Entry 9JH5 (electron microscopy, 2.76 A resolution); this record covers chains A and B of the 6 polymer chains in the assembly.

# Chain A
Protein: Guanine nucleotide-binding protein G(i) subunit alpha-1
Source organism: Homo sapiens
Sequence (361 residues; numbered 1 to 394; 33 numbers in that range are skipped by the numbering (no residue carries them; nothing is unmodelled there); the number before each row is that of its first residue):
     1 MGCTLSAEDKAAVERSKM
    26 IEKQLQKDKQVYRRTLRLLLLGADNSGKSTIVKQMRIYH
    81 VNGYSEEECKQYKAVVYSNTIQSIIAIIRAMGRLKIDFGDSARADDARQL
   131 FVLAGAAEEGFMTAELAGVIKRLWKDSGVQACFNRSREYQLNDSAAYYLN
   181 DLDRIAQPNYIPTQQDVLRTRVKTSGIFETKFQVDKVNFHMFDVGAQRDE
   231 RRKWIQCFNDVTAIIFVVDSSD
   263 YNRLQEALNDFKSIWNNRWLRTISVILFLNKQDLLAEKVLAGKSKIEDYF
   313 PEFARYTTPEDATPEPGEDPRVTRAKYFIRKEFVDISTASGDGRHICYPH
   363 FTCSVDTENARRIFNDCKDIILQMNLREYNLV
Unresolved in the structure: 1-2, 81-201, 263-264

# Chain B
Protein: Guanine nucleotide-binding protein G(I)/G(S)/G(T) subunit beta-1
Source organism: Homo sapiens
Reference sequence: P62873 (GBB1_HUMAN); residues 2-340 here = UniProt positions 2-340
Sequence (358 residues; numbered -17 to 340; the number before each row is that of its first residue; numbers below 1 keep their minus sign (Met-17 is residue -17)):
   -17 MHHHHHHLEVLFQGPGSSQSELDQLRQEAEQLKNQIRDARKACADATLSQ
    33 ITNNIDPVGRIQMRTRRTLRGHLAKIYAMHWGTDSRLLVSASQDGKLIIW
    83 DSYTTNKVHAIPLRSSWVMTCAYAPSGNYVACGGLDNICSIYNLKTREGN
   133 VRVSRELAGHTGYLSCCRFLDDNQIVTSSGDTTCALWDIETGQQTTTFTG
   183 HTGDVMSLSLAPDTRLFVSGACDASAKLWDVREGMCRQTFTGHESDINAI
   233 CFFPNGNAFATGSDDATCRLFDLRADQELMTYSHDNIICGITSVSFSKSG
   283 RLLLAGYDDFNCNVWDALKADRAGVLAGHDNRVSCLGVTDDGMAVATGSW
   333 DSFLKIWN
Unresolved in the structure: -17 to 2
Construct notes: initiating methionine (-17); expression tag (-16 to 1)
Curated features (UniProtKB/Swiss-Prot):
  - modified residue: Ser2 (N-acetylserine), His266 (Phosphohistidine)
  - natural variant: Leu30 (L30F: In MRD42; uncertain significance), Arg52 (R52G: In MRD42), Gly64 (G64V: In MRD42), Asp76 (D76E: In MRD42; D76G: In MRD42), Gly77 (G77S: In MRD42), Lys78 (K78R: In MRD42), Ile80 (I80N: In MRD42; I80T: In MRD42), His91 (H91R: In MRD42; uncertain significance), Ala92 (A92T: In MRD42), Pro94 (P94S: In MRD42), Leu95 (L95P: In MRD42), Arg96 (R96L: In MRD42), 5 further natural variant entries in UniProt

# Interface between chain A and chain B
Pairs across the interface (65):
  Val13(A) with Asn88(B)
  Arg15(A) with Val90(B), hydrogen bond (side chain-backbone); His91(B)
  Ser16(A) with Asn88(B); Lys89(B), hydrogen bond (side chain-backbone)
  Ile26(A) with Lys89(B); Ala92(B), hydrophobic
  Glu27(A) with Lys89(B), salt bridge
  Leu30(A) with Gly53(B); Leu55(B); Ile80(B), hydrophobic; Lys89(B)
  Asp33(A) with Leu55(B); Lys78(B), salt bridge
  Lys34(A) with Leu55(B)
  Tyr37(A) with Leu55(B), hydrophobic; Ala56(B)
  Thr204(A) with Asn119(B), hydrogen bond (backbone-side chain); His142(B), hydrogen bond (side chain-backbone); Thr143(B)
  Ser205(A) with Asn119(B)
  Gly206(A) with Leu117(B); Asp118(B), hydrogen bond (backbone-backbone); Asn119(B)
  Ile207(A) with Trp99(B); Leu117(B)
  Phe222(A) with Trp99(B)
  Ala226(A) with Asn119(B), hydrogen bond (backbone-side chain); Thr143(B)
  Gln227(A) with Leu117(B); Asn119(B); Gly144(B); Tyr145(B), hydrogen bond (side chain-backbone)
  Arg228(A) with Gly162(B), hydrogen bond (side chain-backbone); Asp163(B); Thr164(B); Thr184(B); Asp186(B), salt bridge
  Arg232(A) with Cys204(B), hydrogen bond (side chain-backbone); Asp228(B), salt bridge
  Lys233(A) with Tyr145(B); Met188(B); Cys204(B); Asp228(B), salt bridge; Asn230(B), hydrogen bond; Asp246(B), salt bridge
  Trp234(A) with Leu117(B), hydrophobic; Tyr145(B)
  Gln236(A) with Lys57(B), hydrogen bond (backbone-side chain); Tyr59(B), hydrogen bond (backbone-side chain); Arg314(B), hydrogen bond; Trp332(B)
  Cys237(A) with Lys57(B), hydrogen bond (backbone-side chain); Tyr59(B), hydrogen bond; Gln75(B); Trp99(B); Met101(B), hydrophobic
  Phe238(A) with Trp99(B), hydrophobic; Leu117(B), hydrophobic
  Asn239(A) with Lys57(B), hydrogen bond; Trp332(B)
  Arg280(A) with Phe292(B)
  Trp281(A) with Asp290(B); Arg314(B); Trp332(B), hydrophobic
Interface residues without a listed pair, chain A (29 interface residues in all): Ala12, Glu230, Val241
Interface residues without a listed pair, chain B (40 interface residues in all): Asp76, Thr87, Gly185, Asn313

# Overview
The interface between chain A and chain B involves 29 residues on one side and 40 on the other; the contacts
include 16 hydrogen bonds and 6 salt bridges. Polar pairs include Glu27(A)-Lys89(B), Asp33(A)-Lys78(B) and
Arg228(A)-Asp186(B).
Here chain A is Guanine nucleotide-binding protein G(i) subunit alpha-1 and chain B is Guanine
nucleotide-binding protein G(I)/G(S)/G(T) subunit beta-1, both from Homo sapiens. Entry 9JH5 (Activation
mechanism of CYSLTR2 by C16:0 ceramide) was determined by electron microscopy together with 9JH6 from the same
study.
